PDB entry 5OMN | X-ray diffraction, 2.68 A resolution | chains B and C

== Chain B ==
Protein: Capsid protein
From: Norwalk virus
UniProtKB: Q5F4T5 (Q5F4T5_9CALI); residue numbers follow UniProt; this construct covers 224-538
Chain sequence (315 residues; numbered 224 to 538; the number before each row is that of its first residue):
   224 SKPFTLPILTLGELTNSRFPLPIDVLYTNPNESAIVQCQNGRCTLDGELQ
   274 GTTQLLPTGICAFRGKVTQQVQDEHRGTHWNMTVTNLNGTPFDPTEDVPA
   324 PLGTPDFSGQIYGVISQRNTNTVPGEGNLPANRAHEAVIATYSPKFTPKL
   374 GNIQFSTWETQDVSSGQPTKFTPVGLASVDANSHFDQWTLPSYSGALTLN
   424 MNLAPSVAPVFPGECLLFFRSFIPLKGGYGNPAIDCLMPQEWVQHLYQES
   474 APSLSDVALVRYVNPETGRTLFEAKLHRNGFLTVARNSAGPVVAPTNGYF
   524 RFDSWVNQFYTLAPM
Unresolved in the structure: 348-350

== Chain C ==
Protein: Nanobody (VHH) Nano-27
From: Vicugna pacos
Notes: antibody fragment or engineered binder
Chain sequence (119 residues; row label = number of the first residue in the row):
     1 QVQLQESGGGLVQPGGSLRLSCAASGTIFSRNIMGWYRQAPGKERELVAS
    51 IYSDRSTWYAESVEGRFTISRDNVKNTLYLQMNSLKPEDTAMYYCRDRTL
   101 GSWGQGTQVTVSSHHHHHH
Unresolved in the structure: 114-119
Disulfide bonds: Cys22-Cys95

== How chain B and chain C interact ==
Contacting residue pairs (24):
  Leu482(B) with Ile33(C), hydrophobic
  Arg484(B) with Tyr52(C); Asp54(C), salt bridge; Ser56(C), hydrogen bond
  Gly491(B) with Ser56(C), hydrogen bond (backbone-side chain)
  Arg492(B) with Thr57(C); Tyr59(C); Glu64(C), salt bridge
  Thr493(B) with Tyr52(C); Ser56(C), hydrogen bond; Thr57(C), hydrogen bond (backbone-backbone); Trp58(C)
  Leu494(B) with Trp58(C), hydrogen bond (backbone-side chain)
  Glu496(B) with Tyr52(C), hydrogen bond; Arg98(C), salt bridge
  Asp526(B) with Ile33(C); Tyr52(C)
  Tyr533(B) with Ile33(C), hydrophobic; Arg98(C), hydrogen bond
  Thr534(B) with Arg98(C), hydrogen bond (backbone-side chain)
  Leu535(B) with Arg98(C)
  Ala536(B) with Leu47(C), hydrophobic; Arg98(C)
  Pro537(B) with Trp58(C)
Interface residues without a listed pair, chain B (14 interface residues in all): Phe495
Interface residues without a listed pair, chain C (12 interface residues in all): Ser50, Ser53
The authors on this interface:
  - epitope / paratope residues, chain B: Arg484(B), Gly491(B), Arg492(B), Thr493(B), Glu496(B), Thr534(B), Ala536(B), Pro537(B)
  - epitope / paratope residues, chain C: Leu47(C), Tyr52(C), Asp54(C), Ser56(C), Thr57(C), Trp58(C), Glu64(C), Arg98(C)

== Overview ==
The interface between chain B and chain C involves 14 residues on one side and 12 on the other; the contacts
include 8 hydrogen bonds and 3 salt bridges. Among the polar pairs are Arg484(B)-Asp54(C), Arg492(B)-Glu64(C)
and Glu496(B)-Arg98(C). From the paper: epitope/paratope residues Arg484(B), Gly491(B) and Leu47(C) among
others.
Chain B is Capsid protein (Norwalk virus) and chain C is Nanobody (VHH) Nano-27 (Vicugna pacos); the
structure, GII.10 Vietnam 026 protruding domain in complex with Nanobody Nano-27, was determined by X-ray
diffraction together with 5O03 and 5O04 from the same study.
